PDB entry 4UCV | X-ray diffraction, 2.60 A resolution | chain A

Chain A:
Molecule: DNA ligase
From: Haemophilus influenzae
Notes: EC 6.5.1.2; fragment: adenylation domain, residues 1-324
UniProtKB: P43813 (DNLJ_HAEIN); residues 1-324 here = UniProt positions 1-324
Sequence (324 residues; each row starts with the number of its first residue):
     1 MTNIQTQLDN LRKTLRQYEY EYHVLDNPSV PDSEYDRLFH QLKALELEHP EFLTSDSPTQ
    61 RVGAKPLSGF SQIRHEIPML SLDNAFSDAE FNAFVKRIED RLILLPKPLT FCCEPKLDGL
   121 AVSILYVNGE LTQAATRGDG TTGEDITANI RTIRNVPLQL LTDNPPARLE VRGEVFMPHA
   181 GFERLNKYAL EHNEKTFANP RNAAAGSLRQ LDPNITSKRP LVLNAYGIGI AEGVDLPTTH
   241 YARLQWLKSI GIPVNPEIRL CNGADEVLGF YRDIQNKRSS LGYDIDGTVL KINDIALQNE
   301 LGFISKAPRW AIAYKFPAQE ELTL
Unresolved in the structure: 319-324
UniProt features mapped onto this chain:
  - active site: Lys116 (N6-AMP-lysine intermediate)
  - binding site (NAD(+)): Asp32 to Asp36, Ser81, Leu82, Glu114, Arg137, Glu174, Lys291, Lys315
Residues lining bound ligands:
  - 8-methoxy-2,3-dimethylquinoxalin-5-ol (I6G): Leu80, Ser81, Leu82, Glu114, Ala121, Glu174, Tyr226, Val289, Lys291, Trp310
  - IWH (1-(2,4-dimethylbenzyl)-6-oxo-1,6-dihydropyridine-3-carboxamide): Tyr18, Glu19, Tyr22, His23, Pro28, Val30, Pro31, Asp32, Tyr35, Asp36

In short:
Chain A binds compound IWH and 8-methoxy-2,3-dimethylquinoxalin-5-ol. UniProt lists active-site residue Lys116
and 12 NAD+-binding residues.
Chain A is DNA ligase (Haemophilus influenzae); the structure, Fragment bound to H.influenza NAD dependent DNA
ligase, was determined by X-ray diffraction, deposited together with 4UCO, 4UCR, 4UCS and 4UCT.
